PDB entry 1MU8 | X-ray diffraction, 2.00 A resolution | chains A and B of the 3 polymer chains in the assembly

[Chain A]
Name: Thrombin
From: Homo sapiens
Notes: EC 3.4.21.5; fragment: light chain
Reference sequence: P00734 (THRB_HUMAN); residues 1-14 here correspond to UniProt positions 336-349 (UniProt number = residue number + 335)
Amino-acid sequence (36 residues; row label = number of the first residue in the row; a row labelled like 14A-14N holds insertion residues (14A, then the next letters in order)):
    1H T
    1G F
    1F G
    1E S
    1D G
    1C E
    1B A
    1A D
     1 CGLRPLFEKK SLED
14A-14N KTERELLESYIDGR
Disordered / not traced: 1H, 1G, 1F, 1E, 1D, 1C, 1B, 14L-14N
Curated features (UniProtKB/Swiss-Prot):
  - site: Arg14N (Cleavage)

[Chain B]
Name: Thrombin
From: Homo sapiens
Notes: EC 3.4.21.5; fragment: heavy chain
Reference sequence: P00734 (THRB_HUMAN); the construct lacks a stretch of the UniProt sequence and is renumbered around it, so the offset changes along the chain: 16-36 = UniProt 364-384; 37-60 = UniProt 386-409; 61-77 = UniProt 419-435; 78-97 = UniProt 437-456; 7 more segments
Amino-acid sequence (259 residues; numbered 16 to 247 plus 31 insertion-coded residues; 4 numbers in that range are skipped by the numbering (no residue carries them; nothing is unmodelled there); the number before each row is that of its first residue; a row labelled like 60A-60I holds insertion residues (60A, then the next letters in order)):
    16 IVEGSDAEIG MSPWQVMLFR K
   36A S
    37 PQELLCGASL ISDRWVLTAA HCLL
60A-60I YPPWDKNFT
    61 ENDLLVRIGK HSRTRYE
   77A R
    78 NIEKISMLEK IYIHPRYNWR
   97A E
    98 NLDRDIALMK LKKPVAFSDY IHPVCLPDRE TA
129A-129C ASL
   130 LQAGYKGRVT GWGNLKE
146A-146H TWTANVGK
   150 GQPSVLQVVN LPIVERPVCK DSTRIRITDN MFCAG
  184A Y
   185 KP
186A-186D DEGK
   187 RGDACEGDSG GPFVMKSP
204A-204B FN
   205 NRWYQMGIVS WGE
   219 GCD
  221A R
   222 DGKYGFYTHV FRLKKWIQKV IDQFGE
Disordered / not traced: 146A-146H, 247
Curated features (UniProtKB/Swiss-Prot):
  - region: Ala183 to Val200 (High affinity receptor-binding region which is also known as the TP508 peptide)
  - active site (Charge relay system): His57, Asp102, Ser195
  - glycosylation: Asn60G (N-linked (GlcNAc...) (complex) asparagine)
Cystine bridges: Cys42-Cys58, Cys168-Cys182, Cys191-Cys220
Small-molecule neighbours: CDB (2-(6-chloro-3-{[2,2-difluoro-2-(2-pyridinyl)ethyl]amino}-2-oxo-1(2h)-pyrazinyl)-N-[(2-fluoro-3-methyl-6-pyridinyl)methyl]acetamide): His57, Tyr60A, Trp60D, Glu97A, Asn98, Leu99, Ile174, Asp189, Ala190, Cys191, Glu192, Ser195, Val213, Ser214, Trp215, Gly216, Glu217, Gly219, Cys220, Gly226, Phe227

[Interface between chain A and chain B]
Pairs across the interface - 58 pairs, chain A then chain B:
  Cys1(A) - Pro120(B)
  Cys1(A) - Val121(B)
  Cys1(A) - Cys122(B)  disulfide
  Cys1(A) - Arg206(B)  hydrogen bond (backbone-side chain)
  Asp1A(A) - His119(B)  salt bridge
  Asp1A(A) - Arg206(B)
  Gly2(A) - Pro120(B)  hydrogen bond (backbone-backbone)
  Gly2(A) - Val121(B)
  Gly2(A) - Cys122(B)  hydrogen bond (backbone-side chain)
  Gly2(A) - Arg206(B)
  Gly2(A) - Trp207(B)  hydrogen bond (backbone-backbone)
  Leu3(A) - His119(B)  hydrogen bond (backbone-side chain)
  Leu3(A) - Asn205(B)
  Leu3(A) - Arg206(B)
  Arg4(A) - Gly25(B)
  Arg4(A) - Met26(B)  hydrogen bond (side chain-backbone)
  Arg4(A) - Pro28(B)
  Arg4(A) - Trp29(B)
  Arg4(A) - Arg137(B)
  Arg4(A) - Trp207(B)
  Pro5(A) - Ser115(B)
  Pro5(A) - Asp116(B)
  Pro5(A) - His119(B)
  Leu6(A) - Asp116(B)
  Phe7(A) - Glu23(B)
  Phe7(A) - Ile24(B)
  Phe7(A) - Gly25(B)
  Phe7(A) - Met26(B)
  Glu8(A) - Lys202(B)  salt bridge
  Glu8(A) - Asn205(B)
  Glu8(A) - Trp207(B)  hydrogen bond
  Asp14(A) - Glu23(B)
  Asp14(A) - Met26(B)
  Asp14(A) - Arg137(B)  salt bridge
  Lys14A(A) - Ser20(B)
  Lys14A(A) - Asp21(B)  hydrogen bond (side chain-backbone)
  Lys14A(A) - Glu23(B)  hydrogen bond (backbone-side chain)
  Lys14A(A) - Met26(B)
  Lys14A(A) - Val157(B)
  Thr14B(A) - Arg137(B)  hydrogen bond
  Thr14B(A) - Asn159(B)  hydrogen bond
  Glu14C(A) - Arg137(B)
  Glu14C(A) - Lys202(B)  salt bridge
  Glu14E(A) - Lys135(B)  salt bridge
  Glu14E(A) - Asn159(B)  hydrogen bond
  Glu14E(A) - Tyr184A(B)  hydrogen bond
  Leu14F(A) - Lys135(B)
  Leu14F(A) - Asn159(B)
  Leu14F(A) - Trp207(B)  hydrophobic
  Leu14G(A) - Pro204(B)  hydrophobic
  Ser14I(A) - Gly133(B)
  Ser14I(A) - Tyr134(B)
  Ser14I(A) - Lys135(B)  hydrogen bond (side chain-backbone)
  Tyr14J(A) - Tyr134(B)  hydrophobic
  Tyr14J(A) - Lys135(B)  hydrogen bond (side chain-backbone)
  Tyr14J(A) - Met201(B)
  Tyr14J(A) - Lys202(B)
  Ile14K(A) - Tyr134(B)  hydrogen bond (backbone-side chain)
Also at the interface, not in a pair above, chain A (20 interface residues in all): Lys9
Also at the interface, not in a pair above, chain B (32 interface residues in all): Ala22, Tyr117, Leu129C, Gly136, Lys186D
Disulfides between the chains: Cys1(A)-Cys122(B)

[Overview]
The interface between chain A and chain B involves 20 residues on one side and 32 on the other; the contacts
include 1 disulfide bond, 16 hydrogen bonds and 5 salt bridges. Polar contacts include Asp1A(A)-His119(B),
Glu8(A)-Lys202(B) and Glu14E(A)-Lys135(B). Bound to chain B: compound CDB.
Chain A is Thrombin and chain B is Thrombin, both from Homo sapiens; the structure,
thrombin-hirugen_l-378,650, was determined by X-ray diffraction, deposited together with 1MU6.
